PDB entry 5JRL | X-ray diffraction, 3.20 A resolution | chains A and C

== Chain A (and C) ==
Protein: Dipeptidyl aminopeptidases/acylaminoacyl-peptidases-like protein
Source organism: Sphingopyxis alaskensis RB2256
Notes: chain C of this document is another copy of the same molecule, construct and numbering; everything in this record applies to it too
UniProtKB: Q1GQ33 (Q1GQ33_SPHAL); residue numbers follow UniProt; this construct covers 1-726
Amino-acid sequence (756 residues; each row starts with the number of its first residue; numbers below 1 keep their minus sign (Met-19 is residue -19)):
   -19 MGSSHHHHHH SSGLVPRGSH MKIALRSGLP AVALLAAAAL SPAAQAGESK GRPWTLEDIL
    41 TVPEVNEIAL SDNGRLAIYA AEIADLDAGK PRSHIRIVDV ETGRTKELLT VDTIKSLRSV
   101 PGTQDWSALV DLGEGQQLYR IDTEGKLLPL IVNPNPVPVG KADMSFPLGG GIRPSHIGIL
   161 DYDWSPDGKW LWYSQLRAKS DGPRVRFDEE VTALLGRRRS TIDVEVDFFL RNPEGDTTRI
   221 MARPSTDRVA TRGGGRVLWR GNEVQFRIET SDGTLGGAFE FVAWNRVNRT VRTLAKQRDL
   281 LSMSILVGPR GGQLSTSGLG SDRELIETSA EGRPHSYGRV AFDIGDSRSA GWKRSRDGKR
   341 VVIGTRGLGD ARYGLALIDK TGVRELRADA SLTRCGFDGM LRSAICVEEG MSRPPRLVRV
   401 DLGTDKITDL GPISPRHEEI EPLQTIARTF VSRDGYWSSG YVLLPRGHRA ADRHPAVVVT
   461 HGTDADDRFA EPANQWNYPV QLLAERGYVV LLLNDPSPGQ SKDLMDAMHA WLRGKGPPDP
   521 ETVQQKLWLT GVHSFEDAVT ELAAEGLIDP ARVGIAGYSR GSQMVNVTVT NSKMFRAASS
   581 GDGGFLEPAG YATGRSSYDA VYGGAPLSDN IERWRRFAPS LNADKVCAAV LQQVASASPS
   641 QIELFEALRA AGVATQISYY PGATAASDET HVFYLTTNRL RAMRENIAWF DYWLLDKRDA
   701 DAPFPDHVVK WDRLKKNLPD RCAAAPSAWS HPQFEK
Disordered / not traced: -19 to 29, 150-151, 251-259, 274-279, 722-736 (chain C: -19 to 30, 150-151, 233-235, 251-257, 275-284, 310-313, 721-736)
Differences from the reference sequence: initiating methionine (-19); expression tag (-18 to 0, 727-736)
Cystine bridges: Cys375-Cys386

== How chain A and chain C interact ==
Pairs across the interface (95; chain A residue first):
  Asp143(A) - Met144(C)
  Asp143(A) - Ser200(C)  hydrogen bond
  Met144(A) - Asp143(C)
  Met144(A) - Ala665(C)
  Met144(A) - Ala666(C)  hydrophobic
  Pro183(A) - Pro661(C)  hydrophobic
  Pro183(A) - Gly662(C)
  Pro183(A) - Ala663(C)
  Arg184(A) - Pro661(C)
  Val185(A) - Tyr659(C)
  Val185(A) - Tyr660(C)  hydrophobic
  Val185(A) - Pro661(C)
  Val185(A) - Arg681(C)
  Val185(A) - Phe704(C)  hydrophobic
  Arg186(A) - Ile657(C)
  Arg186(A) - Ser658(C)
  Arg186(A) - Tyr659(C)  hydrogen bond (backbone-backbone)
  Phe187(A) - Gln656(C)
  Phe187(A) - Ile657(C)
  Phe187(A) - Ser658(C)
  Phe187(A) - Glu685(C)
  Phe187(A) - Phe704(C)  hydrophobic
  Phe187(A) - His707(C)
  Asp188(A) - Phe645(C)
  Asp188(A) - Gln656(C)
  Asp188(A) - Ile657(C)  hydrogen bond (side chain-backbone)
  Asp188(A) - Lys710(C)  salt bridge
  Val191(A) - Ile642(C)
  Val191(A) - Ile657(C)  hydrophobic
  Val191(A) - Tyr659(C)  hydrophobic
  Thr192(A) - Ile642(C)
  Thr192(A) - Phe645(C)
  Thr192(A) - Glu646(C)
  Leu194(A) - Tyr659(C)  hydrophobic
  Leu195(A) - Arg198(C)  hydrogen bond (backbone-side chain)
  Leu195(A) - Ile642(C)  hydrophobic
  Arg197(A) - Arg197(C)
  Arg197(A) - Arg198(C)  hydrogen bond (backbone-side chain)
  Arg197(A) - Ser636(C)  hydrogen bond (side chain-backbone)
  Arg197(A) - Ala637(C)  hydrogen bond (side chain-backbone)
  Arg198(A) - Leu195(C)  hydrogen bond (side chain-backbone)
  Arg198(A) - Arg197(C)  hydrogen bond (side chain-backbone)
  Arg198(A) - Arg198(C)
  Arg198(A) - Arg199(C)  hydrogen bond (backbone-backbone)
  Arg199(A) - Arg198(C)  hydrogen bond (backbone-backbone)
  Ser200(A) - Asp143(C)  hydrogen bond
  Ser200(A) - Ala665(C)
  Thr201(A) - Ala665(C)
  Pro588(A) - Leu607(C)  hydrophobic
  Arg595(A) - Glu646(C)  salt bridge
  Pro606(A) - Leu607(C)
  Leu607(A) - Pro588(C)  hydrophobic
  Leu607(A) - Pro606(C)
  Leu607(A) - Leu607(C)  hydrophobic
  Leu607(A) - Arg615(C)  hydrogen bond (backbone-side chain)
  Leu607(A) - Leu621(C)  hydrophobic
  Ser608(A) - Arg615(C)  hydrogen bond (backbone-side chain)
  Ile611(A) - Ile611(C)  hydrophobic
  Arg615(A) - Leu607(C)  hydrogen bond (side chain-backbone)
  Arg615(A) - Ser608(C)  hydrogen bond (side chain-backbone)
  Leu621(A) - Leu607(C)  hydrophobic
  Ser636(A) - Arg197(C)  hydrogen bond (backbone-side chain)
  Ala637(A) - Arg197(C)  hydrogen bond (backbone-side chain)
  Pro639(A) - Leu195(C)  hydrophobic
  Ile642(A) - Val191(C)
  Ile642(A) - Thr192(C)
  Ile642(A) - Leu195(C)  hydrophobic
  Phe645(A) - Asp188(C)
  Phe645(A) - Thr192(C)
  Glu646(A) - Arg595(C)  salt bridge
  Gln656(A) - Phe187(C)
  Gln656(A) - Asp188(C)
  Ile657(A) - Arg186(C)
  Ile657(A) - Phe187(C)
  Ile657(A) - Asp188(C)  hydrogen bond (backbone-backbone)
  Ser658(A) - Arg186(C)
  Ser658(A) - Phe187(C)
  Tyr659(A) - Val185(C)
  Tyr659(A) - Arg186(C)  hydrogen bond (backbone-backbone)
  Tyr659(A) - Val191(C)  hydrophobic
  Tyr659(A) - Leu194(C)  hydrophobic
  Tyr660(A) - Val185(C)  hydrophobic
  Pro661(A) - Pro183(C)  hydrophobic
  Pro661(A) - Arg184(C)
  Gly662(A) - Pro183(C)
  Ala663(A) - Pro183(C)
  Ala665(A) - Met144(C)  hydrophobic
  Ala665(A) - Ser200(C)
  Ala666(A) - Met144(C)  hydrophobic
  Arg681(A) - Val185(C)
  Glu685(A) - Phe187(C)
  Phe704(A) - Val185(C)  hydrophobic
  Phe704(A) - Phe187(C)  hydrophobic
  His707(A) - Phe187(C)
  Lys710(A) - Asp188(C)  salt bridge
Interface residues without a listed pair, chain A (51 interface residues in all): Gly196, Asp609, Arg649, Thr655, Thr664
Interface residues without a listed pair, chain C (51 interface residues in all): Glu189, Gly196, Thr201, Asp609, Pro639, Thr655, Thr664

== In short ==
The chain A/chain C interface involves 51 residues from each chain; the contacts include 20 hydrogen bonds and
4 salt bridges. Polar pairs include Asp188(A)-Lys710(C), Arg595(A)-Glu646(C) and Asp143(A)-Ser200(C).
Chain A and chain C are both Dipeptidyl aminopeptidases/acylaminoacyl-peptidases-like protein (Sphingopyxis
alaskensis RB2256); the structure, Crystal Structure of the Sphingopyxin I Lasso Peptide Isopeptidase SpI-IsoP
(Native), was determined by X-ray diffraction, deposited together with 5JQF.
